PDB entry 8ZM2 | X-ray diffraction, 2.34 A resolution | chain A

Chain A:
Molecule: [Pyruvate dehydrogenase (acetyl-transferring)] kinase isozyme 2, mitochondrial
Organism: Homo sapiens
Notes: EC 2.7.11.2
UniProtKB: Q15119 (PDK2_HUMAN); numbering as in UniProt (aligned over 16-407)
Sequence (394 residues; row label = number of the first residue in the row):
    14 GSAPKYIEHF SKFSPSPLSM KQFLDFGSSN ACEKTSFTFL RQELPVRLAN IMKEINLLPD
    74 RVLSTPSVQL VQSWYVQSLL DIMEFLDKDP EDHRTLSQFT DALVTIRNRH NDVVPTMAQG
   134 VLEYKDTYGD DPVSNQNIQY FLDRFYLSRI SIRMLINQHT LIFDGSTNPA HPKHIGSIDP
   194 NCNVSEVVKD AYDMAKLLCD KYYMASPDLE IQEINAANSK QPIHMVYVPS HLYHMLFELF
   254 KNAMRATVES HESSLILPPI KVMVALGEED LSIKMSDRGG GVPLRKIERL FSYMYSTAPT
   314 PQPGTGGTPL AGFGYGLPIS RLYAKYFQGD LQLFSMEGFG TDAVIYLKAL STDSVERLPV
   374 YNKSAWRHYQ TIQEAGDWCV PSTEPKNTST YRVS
Disordered / not traced: 178-183, 313-326, 377-407
Sequence notes: expression tag (14-15)
Residues lining bound ligands: A1L17 (methyl (9R)-9-oxidanyl-9-(trifluoromethyl)fluorene-4-carboxylate): Leu31, Phe36, Phe39, Gly40, Asn43, Ala44, Cys45, Thr48, Ser49, Phe52, Leu53, Leu168, Gln171, His172, Ile175, Phe176

Summary:
Chain A binds compound A1L17.
Chain A is [Pyruvate dehydrogenase (acetyl-transferring)] kinase isozyme 2, mitochondrial (Homo sapiens); the
structure, Structure of human pyruvate dehydrogenase kinase 2 complexed with compound 16, was determined by
X-ray diffraction (same publication as 8ZM1).
